PDB entry 6EU3 | electron microscopy, 3.30 A resolution | chains D and G of the 17 polymer chains in the assembly

Chain D:
Name: DNA-directed RNA polymerase III subunit RPC9
Organism: Saccharomyces cerevisiae (strain ATCC 204508 / S288c)
Reference sequence: P47076 (RPC9_YEAST); residues 1-161 here = UniProt positions 1-161
Chain sequence (161 residues; row label = number of the first residue in the row):
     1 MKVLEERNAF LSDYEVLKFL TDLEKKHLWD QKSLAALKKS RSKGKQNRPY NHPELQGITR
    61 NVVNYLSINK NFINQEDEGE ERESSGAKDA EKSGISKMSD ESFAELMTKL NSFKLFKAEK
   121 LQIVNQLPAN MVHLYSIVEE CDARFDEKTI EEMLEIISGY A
Unresolved in the structure: 36-52, 73-97

Chain G:
Name: DNA-directed RNA polymerase III subunit RPC8
Organism: Saccharomyces cerevisiae (strain ATCC 204508 / S288c)
Reference sequence: P35718 (RPC8_YEAST); numbering as in UniProt (aligned over 1-212)
Chain sequence (212 residues; numbered 1 to 212; the number before each row is that of its first residue):
     1 MFILSKIADL VRIPPDQFHR DTISAITHQL NNKFANKIIP NVGLCITIYD LLTVEEGQLK
    61 PGDGSSYINV TFRAVVFKPF LGEIVTGWIS KCTAEGIKVS LLGIFDDIFI PQNMLFEGCY
   121 YTPEESAWIW PMDEETKLYF DVNEKIRFRI EREVFVDVKP KSPKERELEE RAQLENEIEG
   181 KNEETPQNEK PPAYALLGSC QTDGMGLVSW WE
Unresolved in the structure: 1, 132-136, 174-188

How chain D and chain G interact:
Contacting residue pairs (53; chain D residue first):
  M1(D) - A8(G)
  M1(D) - D9(G)
  K2(D) - I7(G)
  K2(D) - A8(G)  hydrogen bond (backbone-backbone)
  V3(D) - I7(G)  hydrophobic
  V3(D) - V42(G)  hydrophobic
  L4(D) - K6(G)  hydrogen bond (backbone-backbone)
  L4(D) - I7(G)
  L4(D) - A8(G)  hydrophobic
  E5(D) - S5(G)
  E5(D) - K6(G)
  E6(D) - I3(G)
  E6(D) - V42(G)
  E6(D) - K78(G)  salt bridge
  N8(D) - L4(G)  hydrogen bond (backbone-backbone)
  A9(D) - L4(G)
  L11(D) - F2(G)
  L11(D) - I3(G)
  L11(D) - L4(G)
  D13(D) - F2(G)
  V16(D) - F2(G)  hydrophobic
  F19(D) - T47(G)
  F19(D) - I48(G)
  F19(D) - Y49(G)  hydrophobic
  L23(D) - T47(G)
  L55(D) - N31(G)
  L55(D) - I46(G)
  I58(D) - N36(G)
  I58(D) - I46(G)  hydrophobic
  N61(D) - G103(G)  hydrogen bond (side chain-backbone)
  V62(D) - I104(G)  hydrophobic
  Y65(D) - T86(G)  hydrogen bond (side chain-backbone)
  Y65(D) - G87(G)  hydrogen bond (side chain-backbone)
  Y65(D) - L101(G)
  Y65(D) - L102(G)
  N69(D) - T86(G)
  N69(D) - K145(G)
  A118(D) - F80(G)  hydrophobic
  Q122(D) - L81(G)
  Q122(D) - E83(G)
  Q126(D) - E83(G)
  Q126(D) - R147(G)
  P128(D) - E212(G)
  N130(D) - E212(G)  hydrogen bond (side chain-backbone)
  V132(D) - W211(G)
  H133(D) - W211(G)
  Y135(D) - T202(G)
  Y135(D) - D203(G)
  S136(D) - R149(G)  hydrogen bond (backbone-side chain)
  S136(D) - T202(G)
  S136(D) - D203(G)  hydrogen bond (side chain-backbone)
  S136(D) - W211(G)
  I137(D) - E83(G)
Other interface residues (no listed pair), chain D (34 interface residues in all): F10, S12, I68, N125, A129
Other interface residues (no listed pair), chain G (37 interface residues in all): T71, I84, V85, W88, M205

Summary:
Chain D and chain G form an interface of 34 and 37 residues respectively, with 9 hydrogen bonds and 1 salt
bridge. Polar contacts include E6(D)-K78(G), N61(D)-G103(G) and Y65(D)-T86(G).
Chain D is DNA-directed RNA polymerase III subunit RPC9 and chain G is DNA-directed RNA polymerase III subunit
RPC8, both from Saccharomyces cerevisiae (strain ATCC 204508 / S288c); the structure, Apo RNA Polymerase III -
closed conformation (cPOL3), was determined by electron microscopy together with 6EU0, 6EU1 and 6EU2 from the
same study.
